PDB entry 3AGI | X-ray diffraction, 1.20 A resolution | chain A

Chain A:
Molecule: Lysozyme C
Organism: Gallus gallus
Notes: EC 3.2.1.17
UniProtKB: P00698 (LYSC_CHICK); residues 1-129 here correspond to UniProt positions 19-147 (UniProt number = residue number + 18)
Sequence (129 residues; each row starts with the number of its first residue):
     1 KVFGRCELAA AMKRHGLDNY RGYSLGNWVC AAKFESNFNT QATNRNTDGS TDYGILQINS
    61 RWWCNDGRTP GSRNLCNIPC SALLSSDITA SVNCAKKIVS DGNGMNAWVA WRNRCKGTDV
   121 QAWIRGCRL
Cystine bridges: C6-C127, C30-C115, C64-C80, C76-C94
Bound ions: Na+: S60, C64, S72, R73
Ligand contacts:
  - arginine (ARG), molecule 1: R5, A122, W123, R125
  - arginine (ARG), molecule 2: E35, D52, Q57, A107, W108, V109, A110
  - arginine (ARG), molecule 3: W62, W63, L75, D101, N103
Curated features (UniProtKB/Swiss-Prot):
  - active site: E35, D52
  - binding site (substrate): D101

Summary:
Ligands of chain A: 3 copies of arginine. S60, C64, S72 and R73 form the Na+ site. UniProt lists active-site
residues E35 and D52 and substrate-binding residue D101.
Chain A is Lysozyme C (Gallus gallus); the structure, High resolution X-ray analysis of Arg-lysozyme complex
in the presence of 500 mM Arg, was determined by X-ray diffraction (same publication as 3AGG and 3AGH).
